5VZ2 - chains C and T of the 28 polymer chains in the assembly; structure by X-ray diffraction, 2.26 A resolution.

[Chain C (and T)]
Molecule: ATP-dependent Clp protease proteolytic subunit
Source organism: Staphylococcus aureus (strain NCTC 8325)
Notes: EC 3.4.21.92; chain T of this document is another copy of the same molecule, construct and numbering; everything in this record applies to it too
UniProtKB: Q2G036 (CLPP_STAA8); numbering as in UniProt (aligned over 1-195)
Amino-acid sequence (203 residues; each row starts with the number of its first residue):
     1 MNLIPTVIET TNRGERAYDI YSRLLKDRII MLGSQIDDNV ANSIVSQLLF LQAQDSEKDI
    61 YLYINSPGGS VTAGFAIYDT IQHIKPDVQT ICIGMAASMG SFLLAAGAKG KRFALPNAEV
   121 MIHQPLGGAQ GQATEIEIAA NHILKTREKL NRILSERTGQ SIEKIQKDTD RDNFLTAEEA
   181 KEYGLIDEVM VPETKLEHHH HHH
Unresolved in the structure: 1-3, 8-18, 193-203 (chain T: 1-3, 8-17, 195-203)
Differences from the reference sequence: expression tag (196-203)
Swiss-Prot annotation at these positions:
  - active site: Ser98 (Nucleophile), His123
What the authors report for this chain:
  - binding site for Acyldepsipeptide: Arg23, Leu24, Asp27, Ile29, Tyr63
  - binding site for Acyldepsipeptide: Leu49, Gln52, Ala53

[Interface between chain C and chain T]
Contacting residue pairs (39):
  Gln124(C) - Gln132(T)
  Gln124(C) - Ala133(T)  hydrogen bond (side chain-backbone)
  Gln124(C) - Thr134(T)  hydrogen bond
  Pro125(C) - Gln132(T)
  Pro125(C) - Ala133(T)  hydrogen bond (backbone-backbone)
  Leu126(C) - Gly131(T)
  Leu126(C) - Gln132(T)
  Gly127(C) - Gln130(T)
  Gly127(C) - Gly131(T)  hydrogen bond (backbone-backbone)
  Gly127(C) - Ile136(T)
  Gly128(C) - Ala129(T)
  Gly128(C) - Ile136(T)
  Ala129(C) - Gly128(T)
  Ala129(C) - Ala129(T)  hydrogen bond (backbone-backbone)
  Gln130(C) - Gly127(T)
  Gly131(C) - Leu126(T)
  Gly131(C) - Gly127(T)  hydrogen bond (backbone-backbone)
  Gln132(C) - Gln124(T)
  Gln132(C) - Pro125(T)
  Gln132(C) - Leu126(T)
  Gln132(C) - Asp170(T)  hydrogen bond (side chain-backbone)
  Gln132(C) - Arg171(T)
  Ala133(C) - Gln124(T)  hydrogen bond (backbone-side chain)
  Ala133(C) - Pro125(T)  hydrogen bond (backbone-backbone)
  Ala133(C) - Ile143(T)  hydrophobic
  Thr134(C) - Gln124(T)  hydrogen bond (backbone-side chain)
  Thr134(C) - Arg147(T)
  Ile136(C) - Gly127(T)
  Ile136(C) - Gly128(T)
  Ile136(C) - Ala140(T)  hydrophobic
  Glu137(C) - Leu144(T)
  Ala140(C) - Ile136(T)  hydrophobic
  Ala140(C) - Ala140(T)  hydrophobic
  Ile143(C) - Ala133(T)  hydrophobic
  Ile143(C) - Ile136(T)  hydrophobic
  Leu144(C) - Ala133(T)
  Leu144(C) - Glu137(T)
  Arg147(C) - Thr134(T)
  Asp170(C) - Gln132(T)  hydrogen bond (backbone-side chain)
Other interface residues (no listed pair), chain C (19 interface residues in all): Arg171

[Overview]
Chain C and chain T each contribute 19 residues to their interface; the contacts include 11 hydrogen bonds.
Polar contacts include Gln124(C)-Ala133(T), Gln124(C)-Thr134(T) and Gln132(C)-Asp170(T). UniProt lists
active-site residues Ser98(C) and His123(C) on chain C. From the paper: a binding site for Acyldepsipeptide at
Arg23(C), Leu24(C) and Asp27(C) among others.
Chain C and chain T are both ATP-dependent Clp protease proteolytic subunit (Staphylococcus aureus (strain
NCTC 8325)); the structure, Structure of ClpP from Staphylococcus aureus in complex with Acyldepsipeptide, was
determined by X-ray diffraction (same publication as 6PKA, 6PMD and 5W18).
